PDB entry 3FC3 | X-ray diffraction, 1.75 A resolution | chains A and C of the 4 polymer chains in the assembly

== Chain A ==
Molecule: Restriction endonuclease Hpy99I
From: Helicobacter pylori
Reference sequence: Q9ZL26 (Q9ZL26_HELPJ); residues 1-190 here = UniProt positions 1-190
Amino-acid sequence (200 residues; each row starts with the number of its first residue; numbers below 1 keep their minus sign (Met-9 is residue -9)):
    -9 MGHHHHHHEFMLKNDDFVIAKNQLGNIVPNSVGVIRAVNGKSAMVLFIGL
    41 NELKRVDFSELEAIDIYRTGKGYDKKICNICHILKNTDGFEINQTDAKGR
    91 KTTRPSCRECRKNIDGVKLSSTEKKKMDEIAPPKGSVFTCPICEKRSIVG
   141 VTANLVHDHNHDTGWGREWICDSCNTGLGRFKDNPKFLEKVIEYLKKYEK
Unresolved in the structure: -9 to 0, 190
Differences from the reference sequence: expression tag (-9 to 0)
Small-molecule neighbours:
  - Zn2+ (ZN), molecule 1: Cys68, Cys71, Cys97, Cys100
  - Zn2+ (ZN), molecule 2: Cys130, Cys133, Cys161, Cys164
From the paper describing this entry:
  - Na+ coordination: Asp148, Asn165
  - catalytic residues: Asp148, His149, Asn165
  - mutagenesis - D148A, H149A, N165A: abolished catalytic activity
  - binding site for the 11-nt DNA strand (chain C): Asn83, Gln84, Arg94, Asp162, Arg170
  - specificity-determining residues: Arg170

== Chain C ==
Molecule: 11-nt DNA strand
Sequence (11 nucleotides; each row starts with the number of its first residue; numbers below 1 keep their minus sign (DC-4 is residue -4)):
    -4 CTCGACGTAGA
Unresolved in the structure: 5-6

== Interface between chain A and chain C ==
Residue-residue contacts (45):
  Lys61(A) with DG-1(C), salt bridge to the phosphate
  Ile82(A) with DC-4(C), phosphate contact; DT-3(C), base contact
  Asn83(A) with DT-3(C), base contact; DC-2(C), hydrogen bond to the base; DC1(C), hydrogen bond to the base; DG2(C), hydrogen bond to the base
  Gln84(A) with DC-2(C), base contact; DG-1(C), hydrogen bond to the base; DA0(C), base contact
  Thr85(A) with DT-3(C), phosphate contact
  Asp86(A) with DC-2(C), phosphate contact; DG-1(C), phosphate contact
  Ala87(A) with DT-3(C), phosphate contact; DC-2(C), hydrogen bond to the phosphate
  Lys88(A) with DT-3(C), hydrogen bond to the phosphate; DC-2(C), salt bridge to the phosphate
  Lys91(A) with DT-3(C), salt bridge to the phosphate
  Arg94(A) with DC1(C), base contact; DG2(C), hydrogen bond to the base; DT3(C), hydrogen bond to the base
  Pro95(A) with DA0(C), phosphate contact; DC1(C), phosphate contact
  Arg101(A) with DG2(C), salt bridge to the phosphate
  Ile104(A) with DG2(C), phosphate contact
  Asn144(A) with DG-1(C), sugar contact
  Val146(A) with DT3(C), phosphate contact; DA4(C), phosphate contact
  His147(A) with DT3(C), phosphate contact; DA4(C), salt bridge to the phosphate
  Asp148(A) with DT3(C), phosphate contact
  His149(A) with DT3(C), salt bridge to the phosphate
  Asp162(A) with DG-1(C), base contact; DG2(C), hydrogen bond to the base
  Ser163(A) with DA0(C), phosphate contact
  Asn165(A) with DG2(C), hydrogen bond to the phosphate; DT3(C), hydrogen bond to the phosphate
  Thr166(A) with DG-1(C), base contact; DC1(C), base contact; DG2(C), base contact
  Gly169(A) with DC1(C), phosphate contact; DG2(C), sugar contact
  Arg170(A) with DG-1(C), base contact; DA0(C), hydrogen bond to the base; DC1(C), hydrogen bond to the base
Interface residues without a listed pair, chain A (30 interface residues in all): Arg90, Thr92, Thr93, Thr142, Leu145, Trp159

== In short ==
30 residues of chain A and 9 residues of chain C are in contact; the contacts include 13 hydrogen bonds and 6
salt bridges. Polar contacts include Asn83(A)-DC-2(C), Asn83(A)-DC1(C) and Asn83(A)-DG2(C). Ligands of chain
A: Zn2+. From the paper: catalytic residues Asp148(A), His149(A) and Asn165(A); D148A, H149A and N165A of
chain A abolish catalytic activity.
Here chain A is Restriction endonuclease Hpy99I (Helicobacter pylori) and chain C is an 11-nt DNA strand.
Entry 3FC3 (Crystal structure of the beta-beta-alpha-Me type II restriction endonuclease Hpy99I) was
determined by X-ray diffraction together with 3GOX from the same study.
